Entry 5KSB (X-ray diffraction, 2.90 A resolution); this record covers chains B and G of the 5 polymer chains in the assembly.

Chain B:
Protein: HLA class II histocompatibility antigen, DQ beta 1 chain
From: Triticum aestivum
UniProtKB: O19707 (O19707_HUMAN); numbering as in UniProt (aligned over 1-192)
Chain sequence (225 residues; each row starts with the number of its first residue; numbers below 1 keep their minus sign (Gln-24 is residue -24)):
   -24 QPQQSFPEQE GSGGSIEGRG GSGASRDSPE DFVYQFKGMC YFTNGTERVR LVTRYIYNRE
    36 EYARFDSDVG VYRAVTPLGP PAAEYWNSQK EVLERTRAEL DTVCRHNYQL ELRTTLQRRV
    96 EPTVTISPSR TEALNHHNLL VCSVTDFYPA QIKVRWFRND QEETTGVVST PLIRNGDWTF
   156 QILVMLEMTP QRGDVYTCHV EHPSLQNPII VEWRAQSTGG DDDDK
Not modelled in the structure: -24 to 1, 104-113, 191-200
Construct notes: linker (-13 to 0); expression tag (193-200)
Disulfide bonds: Cys15-Cys79, Cys117-Cys173
Covalently attached groups: N-acetylglucosamine (NAG) linked to Asn19

Chain G:
Protein: T15 TCR alpha TRAV20*02
From: Homo sapiens
Chain sequence (206 residues; each row starts with the number of its first residue; note: 17 numbers in that range are skipped by the numbering (no residue carries them; nothing is unmodelled there); numbering starts at 0):
     0 MEDQVTQSPE ALRLQEGESS SLNCSYTVSG
    36 LRGLFWYRQD PGKGPEFLFT LYSA
    63 GEEKEK
    74 ERLKATLTK
    85 KESFLHITAP KPEDSATYLC AVQASGGSY
   115 IPTFGRGTSL IVHPYIQNPD PAVYQLRDSK SSDKSVCLFT DFDSQTNVSQ SKDSDVYITD
   175 KCVLDMRSMD FKSNSAVAWS NKSDFACANA FNNSIIPEDT FFPSPESS
Not modelled in the structure: 0-1, 219-222
Disulfide bonds: Cys23-Cys104, Cys151-Cys201

Interface between chain B and chain G:
Contacting residue pairs - 10 pairs, chain B then chain G:
  Glu66(B) - Tyr57(G)  hydrogen bond (backbone-side chain)
  Glu69(B) - Tyr57(G)
  Glu69(B) - Lys66(G)  salt bridge
  Arg70(B) - Tyr57(G)
  Ala73(B) - Tyr57(G)  hydrophobic
  Glu74(B) - Arg37(G)  salt bridge
  Thr77(B) - Arg37(G)  hydrogen bond
  Thr77(B) - Tyr57(G)
  Thr77(B) - Ser58(G)
  Val78(B) - Arg37(G)
Other interface residues (no listed pair), chain G (5 interface residues in all): Glu64

Overview:
Chain B and chain G form an interface of 7 and 5 residues respectively; the contacts include 2 hydrogen bonds
and 2 salt bridges. Among the polar pairs are Glu69(B)-Lys66(G), Glu74(B)-Arg37(G) and Glu66(B)-Tyr57(G).
N-acetylglucosamine is covalently linked to Asn19(B).
Chain B is HLA class II histocompatibility antigen, DQ beta 1 chain (Triticum aestivum) and chain G is T15 TCR
alpha TRAV20*02 (Homo sapiens); the structure, T15-DQ8.5-glia-gamma1 complex, was determined by X-ray
diffraction (same publication as 5KS9 and 5KSA).
